6OES - chains A and M of the 10 polymer chains in the assembly; structure by electron microscopy, 3.06 A resolution.

[Chain A]
Molecule: V(D)J recombination-activating protein 1
From: Mus musculus
Notes: EC 3.1.-.-, 2.3.2.27
UniProt: P15919 (RAG1_MOUSE); residue numbers follow UniProt; this construct covers 1-1040
Chain sequence (1040 residues; row label = number of the first residue in the row):
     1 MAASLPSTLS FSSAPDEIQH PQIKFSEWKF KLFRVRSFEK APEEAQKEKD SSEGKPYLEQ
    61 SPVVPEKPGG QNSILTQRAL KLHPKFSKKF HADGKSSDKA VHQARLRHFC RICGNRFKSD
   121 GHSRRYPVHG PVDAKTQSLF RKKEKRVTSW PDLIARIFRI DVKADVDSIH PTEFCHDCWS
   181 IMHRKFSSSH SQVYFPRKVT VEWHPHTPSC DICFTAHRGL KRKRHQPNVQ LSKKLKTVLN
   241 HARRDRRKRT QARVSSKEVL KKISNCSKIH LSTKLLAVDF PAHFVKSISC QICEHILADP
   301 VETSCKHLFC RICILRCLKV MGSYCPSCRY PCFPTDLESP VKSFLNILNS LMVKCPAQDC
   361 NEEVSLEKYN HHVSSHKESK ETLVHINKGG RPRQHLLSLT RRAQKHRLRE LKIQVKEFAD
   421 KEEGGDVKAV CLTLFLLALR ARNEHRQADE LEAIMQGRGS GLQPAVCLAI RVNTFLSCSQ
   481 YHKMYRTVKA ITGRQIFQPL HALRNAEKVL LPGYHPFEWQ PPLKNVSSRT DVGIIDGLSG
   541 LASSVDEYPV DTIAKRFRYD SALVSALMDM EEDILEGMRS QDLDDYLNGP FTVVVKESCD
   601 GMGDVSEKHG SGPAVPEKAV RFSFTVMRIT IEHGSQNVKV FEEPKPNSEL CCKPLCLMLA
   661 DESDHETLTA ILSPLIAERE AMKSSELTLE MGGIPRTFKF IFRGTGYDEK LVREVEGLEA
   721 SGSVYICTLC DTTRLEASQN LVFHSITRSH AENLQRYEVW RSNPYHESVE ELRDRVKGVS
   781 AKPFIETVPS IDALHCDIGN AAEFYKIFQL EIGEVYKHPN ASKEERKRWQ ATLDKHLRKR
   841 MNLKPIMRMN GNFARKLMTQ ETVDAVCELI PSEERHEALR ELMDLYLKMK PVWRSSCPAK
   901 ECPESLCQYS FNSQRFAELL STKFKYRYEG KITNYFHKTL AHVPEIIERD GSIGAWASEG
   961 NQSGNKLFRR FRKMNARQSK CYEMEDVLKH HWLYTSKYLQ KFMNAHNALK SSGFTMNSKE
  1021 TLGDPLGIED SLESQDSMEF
Not modelled in the structure: 1-460, 1009-1040
Construct notes: engineered mutation Gln962 (Glu in P15919)
Bound ions: Ca2+: Asp600, Gly601 (shared with 1 residue of chain F); Zn2+: Cys727, Cys730, His937, His942
Curated features (UniProtKB/Swiss-Prot):
  - zinc finger: Cys290 to Arg329 (RING-type), Leu351 to Lys380 (RAG1-type)
  - DNA-binding region: Gly389 to Gln456 (NBD)
  - binding site (Zn(2+)): Cys266, His270, Cys290, Cys293, His295, Cys305, His307, Cys310, Cys313, Cys325, Cys328, Cys355, Cys360, His372, His376
  - binding site (a divalent metal cation): Asp600, Asp708
  - site: Trp893 (Essential for DNA hairpin formation, participates in base-stacking interactions near the cleavage site)
  - cross-link: Lys233 (Glycyl lysine isopeptide (Lys-Gly) (interchain with G-Cter in ubiquitin))
  - mutagenesis: Lys233 (K233M: Abolishes autoubiquitination), His307 (H307A: Displays lower E3 ligase activity and affects the joining step of V(D)J recombination), Cys325 (C325G: Loss of E3 ligase activity and affects the joining step of V(D)J recombination), Arg391 (R391A: Defects in converting nicked products to hairpins; R391L: Impairs DNA-binding and hairpin formation while maintaining some nicking activity), Arg393 (R393A: Impairs DNA-binding and hairpin formation while maintaining some nicking activity), Arg401 (R401A: Allows robust hairpin activity), Arg402 (R402A: Defects in converting nicked products to hairpins), Lys405 (K405A: Reduced hairpin activity), His406 (H406A: Allows robust hairpin activity), Arg407 (R407A: Impairs DNA-binding and reduces hairpin formation without affecting nicking activity), Asn443 (N443A: Impairs DNA-binding; when associated with A-445), His445 (H445A: Impairs DNA-binding; when associated with A-443), 22 further mutagenesis entries in UniProt
From the paper describing this entry:
  - binding site for the 50-nt DNA strand: Met847, Arg848
  - mutagenesis - E962Q: abolished catalytic activity (disintegration reaction) (citing earlier work)
  - mutagenesis - R848A (2 fold): increased catalytic activity on disintegration
  - mutagenesis - R848A (3 fold): increased catalytic activity (strand-transfer reaction)
  - binding site for the 61-nt DNA strand: Met847

[Chain M]
Molecule: 41-nt DNA strand
Sequence (41 nucleotides; each row starts with the number of its first residue):
    17 CACAGTGATG CAAATCAAGT GTGAAGCCAG ACAAAAACCC G
Not modelled in the structure: 31-57

[How chain A and chain M interact]
Pairs across the interface (21):
  Arg471(A) - DG23(M)  salt bridge to the phosphate
  Ser477(A) - DT22(M)  hydrogen bond to the phosphate
  Ser477(A) - DG23(M)  hydrogen bond to the phosphate
  Cys478(A) - DG23(M)  hydrogen bond to the phosphate
  Ser479(A) - DG21(M)  sugar contact
  Ser479(A) - DG23(M)  hydrogen bond to the phosphate
  Gln480(A) - DG21(M)  hydrogen bond to the phosphate
  Gln480(A) - DT22(M)  hydrogen bond to the phosphate
  Lys483(A) - DG21(M)  salt bridge to the phosphate
  Arg504(A) - DA24(M)  salt bridge to the phosphate
  Arg504(A) - DT25(M)  base contact
  Met974(A) - DT22(M)  phosphate contact
  Asn975(A) - DT22(M)  phosphate contact
  Asn975(A) - DG23(M)  phosphate contact
  Ala976(A) - DT22(M)  sugar contact
  Arg977(A) - DT22(M)  base contact
  Arg977(A) - DG23(M)  base contact
  Arg977(A) - DA24(M)  hydrogen bond to the sugar
  Gln978(A) - DG21(M)  base contact
  Gln978(A) - DT22(M)  base contact
  Lys989(A) - DA24(M)  salt bridge to the phosphate
Also at the interface, not in a pair above, chain A (16 interface residues in all): Glu507, Lys973, Asp986

[In short]
The interface between chain A and chain M involves 16 residues on one side and 5 on the other, with 7 hydrogen
bonds and 4 salt bridges. Polar contacts include Arg977(A)-DA24(M), Ser477(A)-DT22(M) and Ser477(A)-DG23(M).
The paper reports a binding site for the 50-nt DNA strand at Met847(A) and Arg848(A); E962Q of chain A
abolishes catalytic activity (disintegration reaction).
Chain A is V(D)J recombination-activating protein 1 (Mus musculus) and chain M is a 41-nt DNA strand; the
structure, Cryo-EM structure of mouse RAG1/2 STC complex (without NBD domain), was determined by electron
microscopy, deposited together with 6OET.
